4Z0D - chains A and C; structure by X-ray diffraction, 2.10 A resolution.

[Chain A]
Name: Apical membrane antigen 1
Source organism: Plasmodium falciparum Vietnam Oak-Knoll (FVO)
Reference sequence: A0A024UZE1 (A0A024UZE1_PLAFA); residues 104-438 here = UniProt positions 104-438
Amino-acid sequence (335 residues; each row starts with the number of its first residue):
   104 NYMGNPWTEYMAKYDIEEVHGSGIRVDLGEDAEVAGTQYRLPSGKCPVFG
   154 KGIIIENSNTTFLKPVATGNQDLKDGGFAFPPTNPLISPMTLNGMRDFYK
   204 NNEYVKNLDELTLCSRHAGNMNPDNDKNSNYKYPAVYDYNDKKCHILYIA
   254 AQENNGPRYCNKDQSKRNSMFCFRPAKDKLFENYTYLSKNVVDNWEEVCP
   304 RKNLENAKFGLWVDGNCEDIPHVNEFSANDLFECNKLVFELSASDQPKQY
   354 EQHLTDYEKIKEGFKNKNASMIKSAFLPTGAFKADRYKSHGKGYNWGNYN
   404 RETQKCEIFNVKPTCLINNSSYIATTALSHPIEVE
Unresolved in the structure: 104-107, 160-162, 172-175, 259-273, 352-387
Disulfides: Cys149-Cys302, Cys217-Cys247, Cys320-Cys418, Cys337-Cys409

[Chain C]
Name: Rhoptry neck protein 2
Notes: engineered mutation(s): Phe2038Trp
Amino-acid sequence (13 residues; each row starts with the number of its first residue):
     1 CWTTRMSPPQQIC
Disulfides: Cys1-Cys13

[How chain A and chain C interact]
Contacting residue pairs - 30 pairs, chain A then chain C:
  Phe183(A) with Trp2(C)
  Pro184(A) with Trp2(C), hydrophobic
  Thr186(A) with Ile12(C); Cys13(C)
  Asn187(A) with Cys13(C), hydrogen bond (backbone-backbone)
  Pro188(A) with Ile12(C)
  Ile190(A) with Ile12(C), hydrophobic
  Phe201(A) with Gln10(C)
  Tyr202(A) with Met6(C), hydrophobic
  Asn205(A) with Met6(C)
  Val208(A) with Met6(C), hydrophobic
  Gly222(A) with Arg5(C), hydrogen bond (backbone-side chain)
  Asn223(A) with Thr3(C); Thr4(C); Arg5(C), hydrogen bond (side chain-backbone); Met6(C), hydrogen bond (side chain-backbone)
  Met224(A) with Thr3(C); Thr4(C); Arg5(C), hydrogen bond (backbone-side chain)
  Asn225(A) with Trp2(C); Thr3(C), hydrogen bond (backbone-backbone); Arg5(C), hydrogen bond
  Pro226(A) with Trp2(C); Arg5(C)
  Asn228(A) with Thr3(C)
  Ser232(A) with Arg5(C), hydrogen bond (backbone-side chain)
  Tyr234(A) with Arg5(C), hydrogen bond (backbone-side chain)
  Lys235(A) with Arg5(C)
  Tyr236(A) with Trp2(C), hydrogen bond
  Tyr251(A) with Trp2(C), hydrophobic
Also at the interface, not in a pair above, chain A (24 interface residues in all): Pro185, Arg219, Asn233
Also at the interface, not in a pair above, chain C (9 interface residues in all): Cys1

[In short]
The interface between chain A and chain C involves 24 residues on one side and 9 on the other; the contacts
include 10 hydrogen bonds. Polar contacts include Gly222(A)-Arg5(C), Asn223(A)-Arg5(C) and Asn223(A)-Met6(C).
Chain A is Apical membrane antigen 1 (Plasmodium falciparum Vietnam Oak-Knoll (FVO)) and chain C is Rhoptry
neck protein 2; the structure, Crystal structure of FVO strain Plasmodium falciparum AMA1 in complex with the
RON2hp [Phe2038Trp] peptide, was determined by X-ray diffraction (same publication as 4Z09, 4Z0E and 4Z0F).
